4LP1 - chain A; structure by X-ray diffraction, 1.80 A resolution.

# Chain A
Molecule: Protein CyaY
Source organism: Psychromonas ingrahamii
UniProt: A1SR01 (CYAY_PSYIN); residues 1-105 here = UniProt positions 1-105
Chain sequence (105 residues; each row starts with the number of its first residue):
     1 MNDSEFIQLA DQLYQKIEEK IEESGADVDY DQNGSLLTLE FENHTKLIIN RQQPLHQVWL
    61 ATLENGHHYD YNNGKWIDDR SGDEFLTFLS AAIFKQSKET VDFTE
Disordered / not traced: 105
Metal / ion sites: europium (III) ion (4 sites), coordinated by Glu5, Glu22, Asp29, Asp31, Gln32
What the authors report for this chain:
  - europium (III) ion coordination: Glu5, Glu22, Asp29

# Summary
Asp31 and Gln32 form the europium (III) ion site. From the paper: europium (III) ion coordination by Glu5,
Glu22 and Asp29.
Chain A is Protein CyaY (Psychromonas ingrahamii); the structure, Crystal structure of CyaY protein from
Psychromonas ingrahamii in complex with Eu(III), was determined by X-ray diffraction together with 4LK8 from
the same study.
